Entry 8XJY (electron microscopy, 3.29 A resolution); this record covers chains A and B of the 4 polymer chains in the assembly.

# Chain A (and B)
Name: Polyketide synthase
From: Escherichia coli
Notes: EC 2.3.1.41; fragment: KS-AT didomain; chain B of this document is another copy of the same molecule, construct and numbering; everything in this record applies to it too
Reference sequence: Q0P7J9 (Q0P7J9_ECOLX); residue numbers follow UniProt; this construct covers 1-895
Sequence (921 residues; numbered 1 to 921; the number before each row is that of its first residue):
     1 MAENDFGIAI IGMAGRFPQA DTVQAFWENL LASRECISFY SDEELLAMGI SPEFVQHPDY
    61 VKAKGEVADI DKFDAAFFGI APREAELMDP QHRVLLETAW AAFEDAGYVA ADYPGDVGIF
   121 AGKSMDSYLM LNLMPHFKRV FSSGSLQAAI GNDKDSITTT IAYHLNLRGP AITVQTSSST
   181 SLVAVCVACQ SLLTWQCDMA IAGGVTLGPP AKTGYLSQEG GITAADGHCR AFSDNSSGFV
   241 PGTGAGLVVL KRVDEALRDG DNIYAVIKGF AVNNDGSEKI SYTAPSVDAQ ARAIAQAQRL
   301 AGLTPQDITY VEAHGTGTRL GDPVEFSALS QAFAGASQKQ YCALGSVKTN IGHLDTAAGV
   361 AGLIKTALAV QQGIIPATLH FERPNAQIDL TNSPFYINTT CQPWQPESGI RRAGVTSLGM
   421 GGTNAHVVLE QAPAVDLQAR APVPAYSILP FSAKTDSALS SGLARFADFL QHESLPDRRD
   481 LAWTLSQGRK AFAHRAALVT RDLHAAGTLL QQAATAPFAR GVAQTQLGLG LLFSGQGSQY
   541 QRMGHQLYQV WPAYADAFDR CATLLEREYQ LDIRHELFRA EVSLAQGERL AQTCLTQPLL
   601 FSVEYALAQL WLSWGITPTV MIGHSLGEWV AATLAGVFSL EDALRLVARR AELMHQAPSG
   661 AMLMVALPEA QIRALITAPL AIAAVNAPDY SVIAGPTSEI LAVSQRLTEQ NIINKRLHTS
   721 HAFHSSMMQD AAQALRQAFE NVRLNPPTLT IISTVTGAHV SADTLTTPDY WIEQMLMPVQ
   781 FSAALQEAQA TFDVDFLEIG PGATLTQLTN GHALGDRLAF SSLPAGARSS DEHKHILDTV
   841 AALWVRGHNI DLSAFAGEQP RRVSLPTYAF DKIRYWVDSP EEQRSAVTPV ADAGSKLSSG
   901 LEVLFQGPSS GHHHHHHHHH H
Not modelled in the structure: 1-6, 880-921 (chain B: 1-6, 881-921)
Differences from the reference sequence: expression tag (896-921)
Reported in the primary citation:
  - conformationally variable residues (order/disorder transition): Pro-135 to Asp-153
  - catalytic residues: Ser-178, His-314, His-353 (citing earlier work)
  - mutagenesis - M125A, S177A, T283A, T316A, T318A: unchanged catalytic activity
  - mutagenesis - S178A, H314A, H353A, D355A, S417A, M420A: abolished catalytic activity
  - catalytic residues: Asp-355 (from molecular simulation)

# Interface between chain A and chain B
Pairs across the interface (92; chain A residue first):
  Met-125(A) / Leu-146(B)  hydrophobic
  Met-125(A) / Ala-149(B)  hydrophobic
  Met-125(A) / Ile-150(B)  hydrophobic
  Ser-142(A) / Glu-53(B)
  Leu-146(A) / Met-125(B)  hydrophobic
  Leu-146(A) / Ser-127(B)
  Ala-149(A) / Met-125(B)  hydrophobic
  Ile-150(A) / Met-125(B)  hydrophobic
  Gly-151(A) / Met-420(B)
  Lys-154(A) / Lys-123(B)
  Lys-154(A) / Ser-124(B)
  Lys-154(A) / Gln-175(B)
  Lys-154(A) / Ser-177(B)
  Lys-154(A) / Thr-356(B)
  Asp-155(A) / Gln-175(B)
  Asp-155(A) / Thr-176(B)
  Asp-155(A) / Ser-177(B)  hydrogen bond (side chain-backbone)
  Thr-159(A) / Asn-274(B)
  Thr-159(A) / Tyr-282(B)  hydrogen bond (backbone-side chain)
  Thr-159(A) / Thr-423(B)
  Thr-160(A) / Tyr-282(B)
  Ala-162(A) / Gly-276(B)
  Tyr-163(A) / Ser-277(B)
  Tyr-163(A) / Tyr-282(B)  hydrophobic
  Asn-166(A) / Gly-276(B)
  Asn-166(A) / Ser-277(B)
  Asn-166(A) / Glu-278(B)
  Leu-167(A) / Asn-274(B)
  Arg-168(A) / Asn-274(B)
  Arg-168(A) / Asp-275(B)
  Arg-168(A) / Arg-292(B)
  Gly-169(A) / Asn-273(B)
  Gly-169(A) / Asn-274(B)  hydrogen bond (backbone-backbone)
  Pro-170(A) / Val-272(B)
  Ala-171(A) / Asn-274(B)
  Ala-171(A) / Thr-423(B)
  Ile-172(A) / Val-174(B)  hydrophobic
  Ile-172(A) / Val-183(B)  hydrophobic
  Ile-172(A) / Val-187(B)  hydrophobic
  Thr-173(A) / Thr-173(B)
  Thr-173(A) / Val-174(B)
  Thr-173(A) / Gln-175(B)  hydrogen bond (backbone-backbone)
  Val-174(A) / Ile-172(B)  hydrophobic
  Val-174(A) / Thr-173(B)
  Gln-175(A) / Asp-155(B)
  Gln-175(A) / Thr-173(B)  hydrogen bond (backbone-backbone)
  Thr-176(A) / Asp-155(B)
  Thr-176(A) / Ala-171(B)
  Ser-177(A) / Asp-155(B)
  Val-183(A) / Ile-172(B)  hydrophobic
  Gln-190(A) / Gln-190(B)
  Gln-190(A) / Thr-194(B)
  Gln-190(A) / Gln-196(B)
  Ser-191(A) / Gln-190(B)
  Thr-194(A) / Gln-190(B)  hydrogen bond
  Thr-194(A) / Thr-194(B)
  Trp-195(A) / Gln-296(B)
  Gln-196(A) / Gln-190(B)
  Gln-196(A) / Phe-270(B)  hydrogen bond (side chain-backbone)
  Gln-196(A) / Ala-271(B)
  Gln-196(A) / Val-272(B)  hydrogen bond (side chain-backbone)
  Gln-196(A) / Gln-296(B)
  Gln-196(A) / Leu-300(B)
  Phe-270(A) / Gln-196(B)  hydrogen bond (backbone-side chain)
  Ala-271(A) / Gln-196(B)
  Val-272(A) / Pro-170(B)
  Val-272(A) / Gln-196(B)  hydrogen bond (backbone-side chain)
  Asn-273(A) / Arg-168(B)
  Asn-273(A) / Gly-169(B)
  Asn-274(A) / Leu-167(B)
  Asn-274(A) / Arg-168(B)  hydrogen bond (backbone-backbone)
  Asn-274(A) / Gly-169(B)  hydrogen bond (backbone-backbone)
  Asn-274(A) / Ala-171(B)
  Gly-276(A) / Ala-162(B)
  Gly-276(A) / Tyr-163(B)
  Gly-276(A) / Asn-166(B)
  Gly-276(A) / Leu-167(B)
  Ser-277(A) / Tyr-163(B)
  Ser-277(A) / Asn-166(B)  hydrogen bond (backbone-side chain)
  Glu-278(A) / Asn-166(B)
  Ser-281(A) / Tyr-163(B)
  Tyr-282(A) / Ser-156(B)
  Tyr-282(A) / Thr-159(B)  hydrogen bond
  Tyr-282(A) / Thr-160(B)
  Tyr-282(A) / Tyr-163(B)  hydrophobic
  Arg-292(A) / Asp-116(B)  salt bridge
  Arg-292(A) / Arg-168(B)
  Gln-296(A) / Trp-195(B)
  Gln-296(A) / Gln-196(B)
  Leu-300(A) / Gln-196(B)
  Met-420(A) / Gly-151(B)
  Thr-423(A) / Ala-171(B)
Also at the interface, not in a pair above, chain A (52 interface residues in all): Met-130, Ser-143, Val-187, Asp-275, Lys-279, Ile-280, Gly-421
Also at the interface, not in a pair above, chain B (57 interface residues in all): Phe-54, Asn-152, Lys-154, Ser-191, Lys-279, Ser-281, Gly-421

# Overview
52 residues of chain A and 57 residues of chain B are in contact; the contacts include 14 hydrogen bonds and 1
salt bridge. Among the polar pairs are Arg-292(A)/Asp-116(B), Asp-155(A)/Ser-177(B) and Thr-159(A)/Tyr-282(B).
The paper reports catalytic residues Ser-178(A), His-314(A) and His-353(A) among others; S178A, H314A and
H353A of chain A, among others, abolish catalytic activity; 11 substitutions were tested in all.
Both chains are Polyketide synthase (Escherichia coli). Entry 8XJY (Cryo-EM structure of colibactin assembly
line polyketide synthase ClbI KS-AT didomain crosslinked with ClbI ACP) was determined by electron microscopy
(same publication as 8XBL, 8XJT, 8XJU and 8XJZ).
